PDB entry 3JC8 | electron microscopy | chains Ta and Tb of the 115 polymer chains in the assembly

== Chain Ta (and Tb) ==
Name: LysM domain protein
From: Myxococcus xanthus DK 1622
Notes: chain Tb of this document is another copy of the same molecule, construct and numbering; everything in this record applies to it too
UniProtKB: Q1D813 (Q1D813_MYXXD); residues 1-411 here = UniProt positions 1-411
Chain sequence (411 residues; numbered 1 to 411; the number before each row is that of its first residue):
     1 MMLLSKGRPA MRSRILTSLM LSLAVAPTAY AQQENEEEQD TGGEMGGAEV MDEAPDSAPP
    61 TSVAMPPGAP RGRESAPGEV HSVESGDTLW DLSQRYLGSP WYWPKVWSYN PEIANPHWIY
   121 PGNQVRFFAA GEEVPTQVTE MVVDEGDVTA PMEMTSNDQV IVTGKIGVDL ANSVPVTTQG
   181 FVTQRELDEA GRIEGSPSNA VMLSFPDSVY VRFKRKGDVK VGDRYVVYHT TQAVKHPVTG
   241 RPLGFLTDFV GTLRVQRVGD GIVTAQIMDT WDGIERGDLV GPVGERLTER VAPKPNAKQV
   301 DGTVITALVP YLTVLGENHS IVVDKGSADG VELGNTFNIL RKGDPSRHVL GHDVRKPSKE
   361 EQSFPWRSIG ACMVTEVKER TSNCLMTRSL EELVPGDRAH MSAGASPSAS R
Not modelled in the structure: 1-68, 131-297, 399-411

== Chain Ta / chain Tb interface ==
Pairs across the interface - 14 pairs, chain Ta then chain Tb:
  Lys298(Ta) - His348(Tb)
  Lys298(Ta) - Val349(Tb)
  Lys298(Ta) - Leu350(Tb)
  Lys298(Ta) - Gly351(Tb)
  Gln299(Ta) - Val349(Tb)
  Gln299(Ta) - Leu350(Tb)
  Gln299(Ta) - Gly351(Tb)
  Val300(Ta) - Val349(Tb)
  Val300(Ta) - Leu350(Tb)
  Gly326(Ta) - Asp344(Tb)
  Gly326(Ta) - Pro345(Tb)
  Ser327(Ta) - Gly343(Tb)
  Ser327(Ta) - Asp344(Tb)
  Ser327(Ta) - Pro345(Tb)
Also at the interface, not in a pair above, chain Ta (6 interface residues in all): Asp329
Also at the interface, not in a pair above, chain Tb (8 interface residues in all): Ser346

== Summary ==
6 residues of chain Ta face 8 of chain Tb across their interface.
Both chains are LysM domain protein (Myxococcus xanthus DK 1622). Entry 3JC8 (Architectural model of the type
IVa pilus machine in a piliated state) was determined by electron microscopy together with 3JC9 from the same
study.
